Entry 7NDI (X-ray diffraction, 2.88 A resolution); this record covers chain A.

[Chain A]
Name: Probable ribonuclease ZC3H12C
Source organism: Mus musculus
Notes: EC 3.1.-.-
UniProt: Q5DTV4 (ZC12C_MOUSE); residues 131-295 here correspond to UniProt positions 242-406 (UniProt number = residue number + 111)
Chain sequence (165 residues; each row starts with the number of its first residue):
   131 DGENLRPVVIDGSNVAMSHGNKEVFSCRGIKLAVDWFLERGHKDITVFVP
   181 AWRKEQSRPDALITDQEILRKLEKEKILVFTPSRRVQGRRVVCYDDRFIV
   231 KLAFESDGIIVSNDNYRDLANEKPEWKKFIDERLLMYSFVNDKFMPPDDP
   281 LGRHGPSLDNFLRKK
Metal / ion sites: Na+: Ala146, Met147, His149, Asn151, Val154; Mg2+ near Asp226 (its only coordinating residue here)

[Overview]
Ala146, Met147, His149, Asn151 and Val154 coordinate Na+.
Chain A is Probable ribonuclease ZC3H12C (Mus musculus); the structure, Crystal structure of ZC3H12C PIN
domain with Mg2+ Ion, was determined by X-ray diffraction (same publication as 7NDH, 7NDJ and 7NDK).
